5M45 - chains A and D of the 6 polymer chains in the assembly; structure by X-ray diffraction, 1.87 A resolution.

== Chain A (and D) ==
Protein: Acetone carboxylase alpha subunit
Source organism: Xanthobacter autotrophicus Py2
Notes: EC 6.4.1.6; chain D of this document is another copy of the same molecule, construct and numbering; everything in this record applies to it too
UniProt: Q8RM03 (ACXB_XANP2); residue numbers follow UniProt; this construct covers 1-776
Sequence (776 residues; numbered 1 to 776; the number before each row is that of its first residue):
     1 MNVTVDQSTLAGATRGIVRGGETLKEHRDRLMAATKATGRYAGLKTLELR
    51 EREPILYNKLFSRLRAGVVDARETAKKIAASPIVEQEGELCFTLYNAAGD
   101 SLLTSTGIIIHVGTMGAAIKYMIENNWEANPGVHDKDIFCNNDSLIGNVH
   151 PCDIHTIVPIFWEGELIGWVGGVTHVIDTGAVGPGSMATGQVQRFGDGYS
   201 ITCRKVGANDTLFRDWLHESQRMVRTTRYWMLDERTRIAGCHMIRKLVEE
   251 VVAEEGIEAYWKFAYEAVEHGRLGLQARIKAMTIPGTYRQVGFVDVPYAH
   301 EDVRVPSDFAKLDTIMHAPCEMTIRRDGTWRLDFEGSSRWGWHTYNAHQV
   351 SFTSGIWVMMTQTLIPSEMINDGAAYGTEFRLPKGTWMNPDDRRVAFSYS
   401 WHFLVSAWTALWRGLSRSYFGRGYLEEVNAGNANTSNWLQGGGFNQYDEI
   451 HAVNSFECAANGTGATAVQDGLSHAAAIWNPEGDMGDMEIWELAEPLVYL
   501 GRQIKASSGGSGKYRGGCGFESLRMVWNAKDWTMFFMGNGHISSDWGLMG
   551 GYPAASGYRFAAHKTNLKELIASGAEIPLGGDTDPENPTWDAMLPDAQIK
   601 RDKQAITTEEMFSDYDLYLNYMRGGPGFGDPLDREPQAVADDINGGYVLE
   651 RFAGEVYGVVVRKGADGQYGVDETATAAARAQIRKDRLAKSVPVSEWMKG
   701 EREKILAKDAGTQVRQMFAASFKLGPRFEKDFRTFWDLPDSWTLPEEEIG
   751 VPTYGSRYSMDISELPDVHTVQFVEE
Disordered / not traced: 1-14
Differences from the reference sequence: conflict Thr674 (Ala in Q8RM03), Ala675 (Gly in Q8RM03), Asp737 (Ser in Q8RM03)
Bound ions: Mn2+: His150, Asp153, His175 (together with acetate ion); Mg2+ site 1 near Ser759 (its only coordinating residue here); Mg2+ site 2: Ser763, Val768
Ligand contacts: 3,6,9,12,15-pentaoxaheptadecan-1-ol (AE4): Met32, Thr35, Lys36, Asp100, Gly113, Gly116, Ala117, Lys120, Asp372, Ala375, Tyr376, Gln772, Phe773
What the authors report for this chain:
  - conformationally variable residues (side-chain flip): Glu89
  - catalytic residues: His111 (proposed by the authors, not directly observed)

== Chain A / chain D interface ==
Contacting residue pairs - 129 pairs, chain A then chain D:
  Tyr121(A) with His218(D), hydrogen bond; Arg222(D), hydrogen bond
  Asn125(A) with Arg214(D), hydrogen bond (backbone-side chain); His218(D)
  Asn126(A) with Arg214(D), hydrogen bond (backbone-side chain)
  Trp127(A) with Arg214(D); Asp215(D); His218(D)
  Asn130(A) with Leu212(D), hydrogen bond (side chain-backbone); Phe213(D); Arg214(D), hydrogen bond (side chain-backbone)
  Pro131(A) with Asp215(D)
  Asp143(A) with Arg222(D), salt bridge
  Ile146(A) with Arg222(D)
  Gly180(A) with Phe195(D)
  Ala181(A) with Phe195(D)
  Val182(A) with Val182(D), hydrophobic; Phe195(D); Pro306(D), hydrophobic
  Gln193(A) with Arg225(D)
  Arg194(A) with Arg222(D), hydrogen bond (side chain-backbone); Met223(D), hydrogen bond
  Phe195(A) with Gly180(D); Ala181(D); Val182(D); Met223(D); Arg225(D)
  Ser200(A) with Glu219(D)
  Ile201(A) with Glu219(D)
  Thr202(A) with Glu219(D), hydrogen bond (backbone-side chain); Arg222(D)
  Cys203(A) with Asp215(D)
  Arg204(A) with Arg204(D); Asp215(D)
  Lys205(A) with Asp215(D), hydrogen bond (backbone-side chain)
  Leu212(A) with Asn130(D), hydrogen bond (backbone-side chain)
  Phe213(A) with Asn130(D)
  Arg214(A) with Asn125(D), hydrogen bond (side chain-backbone); Asn126(D), hydrogen bond (side chain-backbone); Trp127(D); Asn130(D), hydrogen bond (backbone-side chain); Asp767(D), salt bridge
  Asp215(A) with Trp127(D); Pro131(D); Cys203(D); Arg204(D); Lys205(D), hydrogen bond (side chain-backbone)
  His218(A) with Tyr121(D), hydrogen bond; Asn125(D); Trp127(D); Asp767(D), salt bridge
  Glu219(A) with Ser200(D); Ile201(D); Thr202(D), hydrogen bond (side chain-backbone)
  Gln221(A) with Leu765(D)
  Arg222(A) with Tyr121(D), hydrogen bond; Asp143(D), salt bridge; Ile146(D); Arg194(D), hydrogen bond (backbone-side chain); Thr202(D); Ile762(D); Val768(D)
  Met223(A) with Arg194(D), hydrogen bond; Phe195(D)
  Val224(A) with Arg393(D), hydrogen bond (backbone-side chain)
  Arg225(A) with Gln193(D); Phe195(D); Arg393(D), hydrogen bond (backbone-side chain)
  Thr227(A) with Arg393(D), hydrogen bond; Leu765(D)
  Met231(A) with Pro766(D), hydrophobic
  Arg304(A) with Pro306(D)
  Pro306(A) with Val182(D), hydrophobic; Arg304(D); Glu609(D)
  Ser307(A) with Glu609(D), hydrogen bond
  Asp308(A) with Arg304(D); Glu609(D); Glu610(D); Met611(D), hydrogen bond (side chain-backbone)
  Phe309(A) with Thr533(D); Glu609(D); Met611(D), hydrophobic
  Lys311(A) with Arg304(D)
  Arg393(A) with Val224(D), hydrogen bond (side chain-backbone); Arg225(D), hydrogen bond (side chain-backbone); Thr227(D), hydrogen bond; Ile450(D)
  Arg394(A) with Phe444(D); Ile450(D)
  Phe444(A) with Arg394(D); Tyr758(D); Ser759(D); Met760(D)
  Asp448(A) with Tyr758(D)
  Ile450(A) with Arg393(D); Arg394(D); Met760(D), hydrophobic
  Lys530(A) with Tyr758(D)
  Asp531(A) with Tyr754(D); Gly755(D), hydrogen bond (side chain-backbone)
  Trp532(A) with Tyr754(D), hydrogen bond (backbone-side chain)
  Thr533(A) with Phe309(D)
  Glu609(A) with Pro306(D); Ser307(D), hydrogen bond; Asp308(D); Phe309(D)
  Glu610(A) with Asp308(D)
  Met611(A) with Asp308(D), hydrogen bond (backbone-side chain); Phe309(D), hydrophobic; Tyr754(D)
  Phe612(A) with Tyr754(D)
  Tyr754(A) with Asp531(D); Trp532(D), hydrogen bond (side chain-backbone); Met611(D); Phe612(D)
  Gly755(A) with Asp531(D), hydrogen bond (backbone-side chain)
  Tyr758(A) with Phe444(D); Asp448(D); Lys530(D)
  Ser759(A) with Phe444(D)
  Met760(A) with Ile450(D), hydrophobic
  Ile762(A) with Arg222(D)
  Leu765(A) with Gln221(D); Thr227(D)
  Pro766(A) with Met231(D), hydrophobic
  Asp767(A) with Arg214(D), salt bridge; His218(D), salt bridge
  Val768(A) with Arg222(D)
Other interface residues (no listed pair), chain A (72 interface residues in all): Ala129, Leu145, Gly190, Gly196, Thr211, Val305, Asp392, Glu449, Thr608, Pro752
Other interface residues (no listed pair), chain D (71 interface residues in all): Ala129, Leu145, Gly190, Gly196, Thr211, Val305, Asp392, Glu449, Thr608, Pro752

== Summary ==
Chain A and chain D form an interface of 72 and 71 residues respectively; the contacts include 34 hydrogen
bonds and 6 salt bridges. Among the polar pairs are Asp143(A)-Arg222(D), Arg214(A)-Asp767(D) and
His218(A)-Asp767(D). Ligands of chain A: 3,6,9,12,15-pentaoxaheptadecan-1-ol. From the paper: the catalytic
residue His111(A); conformational variability at Glu89(A).
Chain A and chain D are both Acetone carboxylase alpha subunit (Xanthobacter autotrophicus Py2); the
structure, Structure of Acetone Carboxylase purified from Xanthobacter autotrophicus, was determined by X-ray
diffraction together with 5SVB and 5SVC from the same study.
